2BFM - chains A and B of the 4 polymer chains in the assembly; structure by X-ray diffraction, 2.60 A resolution.

Chain A (and B):
Name: Pteridine reductase 1
Source organism: Leishmania major
Notes: EC 1.5.1.33; chain B of this document is another copy of the same molecule, construct and numbering; everything in this record applies to it too
UniProtKB: Q01782 (PTR1_LEIMA); residue numbers follow UniProt; this construct covers 1-288
Sequence (288 residues; numbered 1 to 288; the number before each row is that of its first residue):
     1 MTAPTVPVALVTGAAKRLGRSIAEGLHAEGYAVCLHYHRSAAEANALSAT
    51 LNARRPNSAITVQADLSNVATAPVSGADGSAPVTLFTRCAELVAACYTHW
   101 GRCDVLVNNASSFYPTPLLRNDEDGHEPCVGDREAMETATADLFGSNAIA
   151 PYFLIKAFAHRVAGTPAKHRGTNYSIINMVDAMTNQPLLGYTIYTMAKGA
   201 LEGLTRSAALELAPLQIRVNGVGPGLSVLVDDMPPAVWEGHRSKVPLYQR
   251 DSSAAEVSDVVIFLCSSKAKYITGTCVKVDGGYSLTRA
Not modelled in the structure: 1-5, 74-80, 121-130 (chain B: 1-5, 75-80, 122-132)
Ligand contacts:
  - NADPH (NDP; NADPH dihydro-nicotinamide-adenine-dinucleotide phosphate): G13, A15, K16, R17, L18, G19, H36, Y37, H38, R39, S40, A64, D65, L66, S67, N109, A110, S111, S112, D142, S146, N147, M179, V180, D181, Y194, K198, P224, G225, L226, S227
  - trimethoprim (TOP): F113, D181, L188, Y191, Y194, G225, L226, L229, H241, Y283

How chain A and chain B interact:
Contacting residue pairs (68):
  T84(A) with E137(B)
  T116(A) with Y152(B)
  P117(A) with K156(B); E211(B)
  L118(A) with Y152(B), hydrophobic; K156(B); A208(B), hydrophobic; E211(B), hydrogen bond (backbone-side chain); L212(B), hydrophobic
  L119(A) with E211(B)
  R120(A) with K156(B), hydrogen bond (side chain-backbone); H160(B)
  R133(A) with T87(B), hydrogen bond
  M136(A) with F86(B), hydrophobic; F153(B), hydrophobic; K156(B)
  E137(A) with T84(B)
  T140(A) with I149(B)
  F144(A) with F144(B), hydrophobic; I149(B), hydrophobic
  A148(A) with M196(B)
  Y152(A) with T116(B); L118(B), hydrophobic; M136(B); T192(B); I193(B), hydrophobic
  F153(A) with M136(B), hydrophobic
  K156(A) with L118(B); M136(B)
  H160(A) with L118(B), hydrogen bond (side chain-backbone); N121(B)
  N185(A) with R206(B), hydrogen bond
  P187(A) with R206(B); S207(B); L210(B)
  L189(A) with L210(B), hydrophobic; E211(B)
  G190(A) with E211(B)
  T192(A) with Y152(B); L204(B); S207(B), hydrogen bond; E211(B)
  I193(A) with Y152(B), hydrophobic
  M196(A) with A148(B); Y152(B), hydrophobic; A200(B); L204(B), hydrophobic
  G199(A) with G199(B)
  A200(A) with F144(B), hydrophobic; M196(B); A200(B)
  L204(A) with T192(B); M196(B)
  R206(A) with N185(B); P187(B)
  S207(A) with P187(B); T192(B), hydrogen bond
  A208(A) with L118(B), hydrophobic
  L210(A) with P187(B); L189(B), hydrophobic
  E211(A) with P117(B); L118(B), hydrogen bond (side chain-backbone); L119(B); L189(B); G190(B); T192(B)
  L212(A) with L119(B), hydrophobic
  L215(A) with L119(B), hydrophobic
Other interface residues (no listed pair), chain A (40 interface residues in all): I149, A159, A163, T184, Y191, T195, G203
Other interface residues (no listed pair), chain B (42 interface residues in all): T140, I155, A159, A163, T184, Y191, T195, G203, L215

Overview:
40 residues of chain A face 42 of chain B across their interface, with 8 hydrogen bonds. Among the polar pairs
are L118(A)-E211(B), R120(A)-K156(B) and R133(A)-T87(B). Bound to chain A: NADPH and trimethoprim.
Both chains are Pteridine reductase 1 (Leishmania major). Entry 2BFM (Leishmania major pteridine reductase 1
in complex with NADP and trimethoprim) was determined by X-ray diffraction (same publication as 2BF7, 2BFA,
2BFO and 2BFP).
